PDB entry 4RXD | X-ray diffraction, 2.00 A resolution | chains A and C

# Chain A (and C)
Name: Farnesyl pyrophosphate synthase
Organism: Trypanosoma brucei
Notes: chain C of this document is another copy of the same molecule, construct and numbering; everything in this record applies to it too
UniProtKB: Q86C09 (Q86C09_9TRYP); numbering as in UniProt (aligned over 1-367)
Amino-acid sequence (390 residues; each row starts with the number of its first residue; numbers below 1 keep their minus sign (Met-22 is residue -22)):
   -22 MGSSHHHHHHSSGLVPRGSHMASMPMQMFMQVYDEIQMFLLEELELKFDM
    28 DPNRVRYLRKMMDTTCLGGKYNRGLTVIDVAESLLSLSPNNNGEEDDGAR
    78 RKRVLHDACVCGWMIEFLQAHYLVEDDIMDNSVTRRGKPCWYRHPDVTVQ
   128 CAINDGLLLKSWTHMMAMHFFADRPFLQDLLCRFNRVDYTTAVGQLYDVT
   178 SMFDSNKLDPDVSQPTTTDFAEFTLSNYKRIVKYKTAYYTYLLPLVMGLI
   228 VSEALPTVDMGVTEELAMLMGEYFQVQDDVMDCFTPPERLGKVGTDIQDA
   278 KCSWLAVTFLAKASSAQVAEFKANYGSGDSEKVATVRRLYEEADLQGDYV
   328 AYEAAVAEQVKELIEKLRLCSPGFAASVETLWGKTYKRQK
Unresolved in the structure: -22 to 2, 64-73 (chain C: -22 to 0, 64-73)
Differences from the reference sequence: expression tag (-22 to 0)
Bound ions: Mg2+ site 1: Asp103, Asp107 (together with Risedronate); Mg2+ site 2: Asp255 (together with Risedronate)
Small-molecule neighbours: Risedronate (RIS; 1-hydroxy-2-(3-pyridinyl)ethylidene bis-phosphonic acid): Tyr99, Leu100, Asp103, Asp104, Asp107, Arg112, Thr168, Gln172, Lys212, Thr213, Tyr216, Gln252, Asp255, Asp259, Lys269, Asp273

# Chain A / chain C interface
Pairs across the interface - 132 pairs, chain A then chain C:
  Glu20(A) - Arg163(C)  salt bridge
  Glu20(A) - Tyr166(C)
  Leu21(A) - Tyr166(C)
  Leu21(A) - Val170(C)  hydrophobic
  Lys24(A) - Arg163(C)
  Lys24(A) - Tyr211(C)  hydrogen bond (backbone-side chain)
  Phe25(A) - Tyr166(C)  hydrophobic
  Phe25(A) - Thr167(C)
  Phe25(A) - Tyr174(C)  hydrogen bond (backbone-side chain)
  Phe25(A) - Tyr211(C)
  Asp26(A) - Tyr174(C)
  Asp26(A) - Arg207(C)  hydrogen bond (backbone-side chain)
  Asp26(A) - Tyr211(C)  hydrogen bond
  Met27(A) - Val170(C)  hydrophobic
  Met27(A) - Leu173(C)  hydrophobic
  Met27(A) - Tyr174(C)  hydrogen bond (backbone-side chain)
  Met27(A) - Arg207(C)
  Asp28(A) - Arg207(C)  salt bridge
  Asn30(A) - Ser182(C)
  Asn30(A) - Asn183(C)
  Arg31(A) - Tyr174(C)
  Arg31(A) - Thr177(C)  hydrogen bond
  Arg31(A) - Ser182(C)
  Arg31(A) - Leu185(C)
  Arg31(A) - Arg207(C)
  Arg33(A) - Leu185(C)  hydrogen bond (side chain-backbone)
  Tyr34(A) - Leu185(C)  hydrophobic
  Tyr34(A) - Pro187(C)  hydrophobic
  Leu35(A) - Leu173(C)  hydrophobic
  His98(A) - Leu134(C)
  Glu102(A) - Ile130(C)
  Ile105(A) - Ile130(C)  hydrophobic
  Met106(A) - Gln127(C)
  Met106(A) - Asn131(C)
  Trp118(A) - Pro187(C)  hydrophobic
  His121(A) - Pro187(C)
  His121(A) - Asp188(C)  salt bridge
  Pro122(A) - Pro187(C)
  Pro122(A) - Asp188(C)
  Pro122(A) - Val189(C)
  Pro122(A) - Ser190(C)  hydrogen bond (backbone-side chain)
  Asp123(A) - Asp186(C)
  Asp123(A) - Pro187(C)  hydrogen bond (backbone-backbone)
  Asp123(A) - Val189(C)
  Asp123(A) - Ser190(C)
  Thr125(A) - Phe180(C)
  Gln127(A) - Met106(C)
  Gln127(A) - Val176(C)
  Cys128(A) - Leu173(C)  hydrophobic
  Cys128(A) - Val176(C)  hydrophobic
  Cys128(A) - Thr177(C)
  Ile130(A) - Glu102(C)
  Ile130(A) - Ile105(C)  hydrophobic
  Asn131(A) - Met106(C)
  Asn131(A) - Ala169(C)  hydrogen bond (side chain-backbone)
  Asn131(A) - Gln172(C)
  Asn131(A) - Leu173(C)
  Leu134(A) - His98(C)
  Leu134(A) - Leu134(C)  hydrophobic
  Leu135(A) - Tyr166(C)  hydrophobic
  Leu135(A) - Ala169(C)  hydrophobic
  Leu135(A) - Val170(C)
  Ser138(A) - Asp165(C)
  Ser138(A) - Tyr166(C)
  Trp139(A) - Tyr166(C)  hydrogen bond
  His141(A) - Asn162(C)
  Met142(A) - Asn162(C)
  Met142(A) - Arg163(C)
  Met142(A) - Tyr166(C)  hydrophobic
  Met145(A) - Cys159(C)  hydrophobic
  Ala149(A) - Gln155(C)  hydrogen bond (backbone-side chain)
  Leu154(A) - Gln155(C)
  Gln155(A) - Ala149(C)  hydrogen bond (side chain-backbone)
  Gln155(A) - Leu154(C)
  Cys159(A) - Met145(C)  hydrophobic
  Asn162(A) - His141(C)
  Asn162(A) - Met142(C)
  Arg163(A) - Glu20(C)  salt bridge
  Arg163(A) - Lys24(C)
  Arg163(A) - Met142(C)
  Asp165(A) - Ser138(C)
  Tyr166(A) - Glu20(C)
  Tyr166(A) - Leu21(C)
  Tyr166(A) - Phe25(C)  hydrophobic
  Tyr166(A) - Leu135(C)  hydrophobic
  Tyr166(A) - Ser138(C)
  Tyr166(A) - Trp139(C)  hydrogen bond
  Tyr166(A) - Met142(C)  hydrophobic
  Thr167(A) - Phe25(C)
  Ala169(A) - Asn131(C)  hydrogen bond (backbone-side chain)
  Ala169(A) - Leu135(C)  hydrophobic
  Val170(A) - Leu21(C)  hydrophobic
  Val170(A) - Met27(C)  hydrophobic
  Val170(A) - Leu135(C)
  Gln172(A) - Asn131(C)
  Leu173(A) - Met27(C)  hydrophobic
  Leu173(A) - Leu35(C)  hydrophobic
  Leu173(A) - Cys128(C)  hydrophobic
  Leu173(A) - Asn131(C)
  Tyr174(A) - Phe25(C)  hydrogen bond (side chain-backbone)
  Tyr174(A) - Asp26(C)
  Tyr174(A) - Met27(C)  hydrogen bond (side chain-backbone)
  Tyr174(A) - Arg31(C)
  Val176(A) - Gln127(C)
  Val176(A) - Cys128(C)  hydrophobic
  Thr177(A) - Arg31(C)  hydrogen bond
  Ser182(A) - Asn30(C)  hydrogen bond (backbone-side chain)
  Ser182(A) - Arg31(C)
  Asn183(A) - Asn30(C)
  Leu185(A) - Arg31(C)
  Asp186(A) - Arg33(C)  salt bridge
  Asp186(A) - Lys37(C)  salt bridge
  Asp186(A) - Asp123(C)
  Pro187(A) - Tyr34(C)  hydrophobic
  Pro187(A) - Lys37(C)
  Pro187(A) - Trp118(C)  hydrophobic
  Pro187(A) - His121(C)
  Pro187(A) - Pro122(C)
  Pro187(A) - Asp123(C)  hydrogen bond (backbone-backbone)
  Asp188(A) - His121(C)  salt bridge
  Asp188(A) - Pro122(C)
  Val189(A) - Pro122(C)
  Val189(A) - Asp123(C)
  Ser190(A) - Pro122(C)  hydrogen bond (side chain-backbone)
  Ser190(A) - Asp123(C)
  Arg207(A) - Asp26(C)  hydrogen bond (side chain-backbone)
  Arg207(A) - Met27(C)
  Arg207(A) - Asp28(C)  salt bridge
  Arg207(A) - Arg31(C)
  Tyr211(A) - Lys24(C)  hydrogen bond (side chain-backbone)
  Tyr211(A) - Phe25(C)
  Tyr211(A) - Asp26(C)
Also at the interface, not in a pair above, chain A (66 interface residues in all): Leu17, Lys37, Tyr99, Val124, Asp132, Lys137, Ser178, Phe180
Also at the interface, not in a pair above, chain C (66 interface residues in all): Leu17, Tyr99, Val124, Thr125, Asp132, Ser178, Lys210

# In short
Chain A and chain C each contribute 66 residues to their interface; the contacts include 23 hydrogen bonds and
8 salt bridges. Polar pairs include Glu20(A)-Arg163(C), Asp28(A)-Arg207(C) and His121(A)-Asp188(C). Chain A
binds Risedronate. Asp103(A) and Asp107(A) coordinate Mg2+ site 1.
Both chains are Farnesyl pyrophosphate synthase (Trypanosoma brucei). Entry 4RXD (T. Brucei Farnesyl
Diphosphate Synthase Complexed with Risedronate) was determined by X-ray diffraction (same publication as
4RXA, 4RXC, 4RXE and 4RYP).
